Entry 1NPR (X-ray diffraction, 2.21 A resolution); this record covers chain A.

Chain A:
Name: Transcription antitermination protein nusG
From: Aquifex aeolicus
UniProt: O67757 (NUSG_AQUAE); numbering as in UniProt (aligned over 1-248)
Chain sequence (248 residues; each row starts with the number of its first residue):
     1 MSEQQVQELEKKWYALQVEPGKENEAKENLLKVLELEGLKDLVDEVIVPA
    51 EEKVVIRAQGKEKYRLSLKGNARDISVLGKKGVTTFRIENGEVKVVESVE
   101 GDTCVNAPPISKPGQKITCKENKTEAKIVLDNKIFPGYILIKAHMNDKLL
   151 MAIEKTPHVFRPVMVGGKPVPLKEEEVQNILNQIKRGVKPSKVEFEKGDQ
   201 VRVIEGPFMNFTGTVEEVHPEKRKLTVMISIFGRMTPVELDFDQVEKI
Disordered / not traced: 1-6
Disulfides: Cys-104/Cys-119
From the paper describing this entry:
  - interface residues: Ala-15, Phe-135, Tyr-138, Leu-140, Leu-172, Ile-180, Phe-232

In short:
The paper reports interface residues Ala-15, Phe-135 and Tyr-138 among others.
Chain A is Transcription antitermination protein nusG (Aquifex aeolicus); the structure, Crystal structure of
aquifex aeolicus nusg in C222(1), was determined by X-ray diffraction together with 1NPP from the same study.
